Entry 5FXR (X-ray diffraction, 2.40 A resolution); this record covers chain A.

[Chain A]
Protein: Insulin-like growth factor 1 receptor
From: Homo sapiens
Notes: EC 2.7.10.1; fragment: kinase
Reference sequence: P08069 (IGF1R_HUMAN); residue numbers follow UniProt; this construct covers 980-1286
Amino-acid sequence (308 residues; each row starts with the number of its first residue):
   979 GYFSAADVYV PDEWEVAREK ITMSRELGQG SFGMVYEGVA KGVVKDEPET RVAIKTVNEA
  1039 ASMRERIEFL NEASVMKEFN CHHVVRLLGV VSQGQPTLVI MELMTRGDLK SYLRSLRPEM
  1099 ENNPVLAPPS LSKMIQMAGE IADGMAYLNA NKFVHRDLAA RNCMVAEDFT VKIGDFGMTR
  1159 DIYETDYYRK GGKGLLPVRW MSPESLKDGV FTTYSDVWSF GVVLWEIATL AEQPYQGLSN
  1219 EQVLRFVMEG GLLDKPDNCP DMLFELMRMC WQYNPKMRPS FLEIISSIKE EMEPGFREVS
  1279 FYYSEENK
Unresolved in the structure: 983, 1036, 1169-1171, 1284-1286
Sequence notes: expression tag (979)
Ligand contacts: 8LN (5-chloranyl-4-imidazo[1,2-a]pyridin-3-yl-N-(3-methyl-1-piperidin-4-yl-pyrazol-4-yl)pyrimidin-2-amine): L1005, G1006, Q1007, G1008, V1013, A1031, K1033, M1079, E1080, L1081, M1082, T1083, G1085, D1086, M1142, D1153, M1156
UniProt features mapped onto this chain:
  - active site: D1135 (Proton acceptor)
  - binding site (ATP): L1005 to V1013, K1033
  - modified residue: Y980 (Phosphotyrosine), Y1161 (Phosphotyrosine), Y1165 (Phosphotyrosine), Y1166 (Phosphotyrosine), S1278 (Phosphoserine), S1282 (Phosphoserine)
  - cross-link (Glycyl lysine isopeptide (Lys-Gly)): K1168 (interchain with G-Cter in ubiquitin), K1171 (interchain with G-Cter in ubiquitin)
  - natural variant: R1256 (R1256S: In IGF1RES)
  - mutagenesis: Y980 (Y980F: Reduces tyrosine phosphorylation. Abolishes interaction with IRS1 and SHC1. Does not abolish interaction with PIK3R1, nor with GRB10), K1033 (K1033A: Kinase inactive. Abolishes tyrosine phosphorylation and abolishes interaction with IRS1, SHC1 and PIK3R1), Y1280 (Y1280F: No effect on GRB10-binding), Y1281 (Y1281F: No effect on GRB10-binding)

[Summary]
Bound to chain A: compound 8LN. Curated annotation (UniProt) lists active-site residue D1135, 10 ATP-binding
residues and 4 mutagenesis sites.
Chain A is Insulin-like growth factor 1 receptor (Homo sapiens); the structure, IGFR-1R complex with a
pyrimidine inhibitor, was determined by X-ray diffraction, deposited together with 5FXQ and 5FXS.
